4JRE - chains C and H of the 6 polymer chains in the assembly; structure by X-ray diffraction, 2.80 A resolution.

Chain C:
Name: Immunoglobulin Kappa, Light chain
Source organism: Mus musculus
Amino-acid sequence (211 residues; row label = number of the first residue in the row):
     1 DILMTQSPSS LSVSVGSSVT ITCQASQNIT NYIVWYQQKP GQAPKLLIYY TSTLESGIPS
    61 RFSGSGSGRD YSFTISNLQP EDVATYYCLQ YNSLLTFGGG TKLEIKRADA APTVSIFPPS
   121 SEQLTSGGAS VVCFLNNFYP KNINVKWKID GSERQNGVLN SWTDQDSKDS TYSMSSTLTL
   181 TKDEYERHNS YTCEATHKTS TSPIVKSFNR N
Disulfides: Cys23-Cys88, Cys133-Cys193

Chain H:
Name: Immunoglobulin Gamma-2a, Heavy chain
Source organism: Mus musculus
Amino-acid sequence (217 residues; each row starts with the number of its first residue):
     1 QIQLVQSGPG LKKPGQTVKI SCKASGYSFT DYGMNWVKQA PGKGLEWMGW INTSNGYTTY
    61 GAAFKGRFSF SVDNSASTAY LQLSNLKTAD TAVYFCARSW YNRAMDYWGQ GTSVTVSSAK
   121 TTAPSVYPLA PVCGDTTGSS VTLGCLVKGY FPEPVTLTWN SGSLSSGVHT FPAVLQSDLY
   181 TLSSSVTVTS STWPSQSITC NVAHPASSTK VDKKIEP
Disordered / not traced: 133-136
Disulfides: Cys22-Cys96, Cys145-Cys200

Interface between chain C and chain H:
Pairs across the interface - 21 pairs, chain C then chain H:
  Ser7(C) with Val211(H); Lys213(H)
  Pro8(C) with Thr209(H); Val211(H), hydrophobic
  Ser10(C) with Ser208(H); Thr209(H)
  Leu11(C) with Ala123(H), hydrophobic; Ser207(H); Thr209(H)
  Ser12(C) with Ser207(H), hydrogen bond (backbone-backbone); Ser208(H), hydrogen bond
  Val13(C) with Thr121(H)
  Ser14(C) with Lys120(H); Thr121(H), hydrogen bond (side chain-backbone)
  Val15(C) with Lys120(H)
  Gly16(C) with Lys120(H)
  Ser17(C) with Lys120(H)
  Lys106(C) with Thr121(H); Ala206(H), hydrogen bond (side chain-backbone)
  Thr201(C) with Lys19(H), hydrogen bond; Tyr80(H)
Also at the interface, not in a pair above, chain C (14 interface residues in all): Thr22, Asp109
Also at the interface, not in a pair above, chain H (12 interface residues in all): Lys12

In short:
14 residues of chain C and 12 residues of chain H are in contact, with 5 hydrogen bonds. Polar pairs include
Ser12(C)-Ser208(H), Ser14(C)-Thr121(H) and Lys106(C)-Ala206(H).
Here chain C is Immunoglobulin Kappa, Light chain and chain H is Immunoglobulin Gamma-2a, Heavy chain, both
from Mus musculus. Entry 4JRE (Crystal structure of nitrate/nitrite exchanger NarK with nitrite bound) was
determined by X-ray diffraction.
